PDB entry 8Z99 | electron microscopy, 3.20 A resolution | chains M and P of the 15 polymer chains in the assembly

Chain M:
Molecule: 60-nt RNA strand
Sequence (60 nucleotides; each row starts with the number of its first residue; note: 1 number in that range is skipped by the numbering (no residue carries it; nothing is unmodelled there); numbers below 1 keep their minus sign (G-10 is residue -10)):
   -10 GGUUAAAACU
     1 CUUCUCAUGC UGGAUUCGAA AUUAGGUGCG CUUCGCGUUU AAGUCCCAUA
Disordered / not traced: -10, 46-50

Chain P:
Molecule: a protein
Amino-acid sequence (200 residues; numbered 1 to 200; the number before each row is that of its first residue):
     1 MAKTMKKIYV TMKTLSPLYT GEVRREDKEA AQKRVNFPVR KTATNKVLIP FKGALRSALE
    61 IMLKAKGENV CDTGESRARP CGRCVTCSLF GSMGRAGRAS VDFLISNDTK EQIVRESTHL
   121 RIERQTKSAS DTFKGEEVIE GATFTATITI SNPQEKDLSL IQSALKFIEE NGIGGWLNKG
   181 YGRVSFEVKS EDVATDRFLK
Disordered / not traced: 1-2, 197-200
Metal / ion sites: Zn2+: Cys71, Cys81, Cys84, Cys87

How chain M and chain P interact:
Residue-residue contacts (53; chain M residue first):
  A-5(M) with Ser92(P), sugar contact; Met93(P), base contact; Gly94(P), sugar contact; Arg95(P), hydrogen bond to the sugar; Ala96(P), sugar contact
  A-4(M) with Lys52(P), salt bridge to the phosphate; Pro80(P), sugar contact; Phe90(P), phosphate contact; Gly91(P), phosphate contact; Ser92(P), sugar contact
  A-3(M) with Lys52(P), salt bridge to the phosphate; Arg56(P), salt bridge to the phosphate; Thr73(P), phosphate contact; Phe90(P), phosphate contact
  C-2(M) with Pro50(P), phosphate contact; Gly53(P), phosphate contact; Ala54(P), base contact; Ser57(P), base contact; Thr73(P), phosphate contact; Gly74(P), phosphate contact; Ile173(P), base contact
  U-1(M) with Gly21(P), sugar contact; Glu22(P), base contact; Val23(P), sugar contact; Lys28(P), hydrogen bond to the base; Arg40(P), salt bridge to the phosphate; Pro50(P), phosphate contact
  C1(M) with Gly21(P), hydrogen bond to the phosphate; Gly174(P), phosphate contact
  U2(M) with Gly175(P), phosphate contact; Trp176(P), hydrogen bond to the phosphate; Leu177(P), phosphate contact; Asn178(P), phosphate contact
  U3(M) with Phe37(P), base contact; Asn178(P), hydrogen bond to the phosphate
  C4(M) with Phe37(P), base contact; Leu120(P), hydrogen bond to the sugar; Arg121(P), base contact; Arg124(P), phosphate contact; Phe133(P), base contact; Lys179(P), salt bridge to the phosphate
  U5(M) with Leu120(P), phosphate contact; Arg121(P), phosphate contact; Ile122(P), hydrogen bond to the phosphate; Arg124(P), salt bridge to the phosphate
  C6(M) with Thr118(P), base contact; His119(P), phosphate contact; Leu120(P), hydrogen bond to the phosphate
  A7(M) with Leu120(P), sugar contact; Ile122(P), sugar contact; Lys127(P), hydrogen bond to the sugar; Ser128(P), sugar contact
  U8(M) with Lys127(P), sugar contact
Interface residues without a listed pair, chain M (14 interface residues in all): A-6
Interface residues without a listed pair, chain P (43 interface residues in all): Tyr19, Thr20, Gly97, Ala129, Tyr181

Overview:
14 residues of chain M face 43 of chain P across their interface; the contacts include 9 hydrogen bonds and 6
salt bridges. Polar pairs include U-1(M)-Lys28(P), A-5(M)-Arg95(P) and C4(M)-Leu120(P). Cys71(P), Cys81(P),
Cys84(P) and Cys87(P) coordinate Zn2+.
Here chain M is a 60-nt RNA strand and chain P is a protein. Entry 8Z99 (Cryo-EM structure of NTR-bound type
VII CRISPR-Cas complex at substrate-engaged state +I) was determined by electron microscopy together with
8YHD, 8YHE, 8Z4J, 8Z4L, 8Z9C and 8Z9E from the same study.
